Entry 1JRI (X-ray diffraction, 2.80 A resolution); this record covers chains A and G of the 7 polymer chains in the assembly.

== Chain A (and G) ==
Molecule: Sm-like Archaeal Protein 1 (SmAP1)
Source organism: Methanothermobacter thermautotrophicus
Notes: chain G of this document is another copy of the same molecule, construct and numbering; everything in this record applies to it too
Reference sequence: O26745 (RUXX_METTH); numbering as in UniProt (aligned over 1-81)
Sequence (85 residues; numbered 1 to 85; the number before each row is that of its first residue):
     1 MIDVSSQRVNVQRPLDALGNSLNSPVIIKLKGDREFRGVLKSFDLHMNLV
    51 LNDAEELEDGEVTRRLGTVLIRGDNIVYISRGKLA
Unresolved in the structure: 1-11, 84-85 (chain G: 1-8, 85)
Construct notes: conflict Arg-81 (Pro in O26745); insertion (82-85)

== Interface between chain A and chain G ==
Contacting residue pairs - 46 pairs, chain A then chain G:
  Leu-22(A) / Val-11(G)  hydrophobic
  Leu-30(A) / Val-77(G)  hydrophobic
  Arg-34(A) / Lys-29(G)
  Arg-34(A) / Asp-33(G)  salt bridge
  Phe-36(A) / Tyr-78(G)  hydrophobic
  Ser-42(A) / Asn-10(G)  hydrogen bond (side chain-backbone)
  Ser-42(A) / Val-11(G)  hydrogen bond (side chain-backbone)
  Ser-42(A) / Gln-12(G)
  Ser-42(A) / Arg-13(G)  hydrogen bond (side chain-backbone)
  Ser-42(A) / Pro-14(G)
  Phe-43(A) / Val-11(G)  hydrogen bond (backbone-backbone)
  Phe-43(A) / Gln-12(G)
  Phe-43(A) / Pro-14(G)  hydrophobic
  Asp-44(A) / Gln-12(G)
  Asp-44(A) / Pro-14(G)
  Asn-48(A) / Pro-14(G)
  Asn-48(A) / Met-47(G)
  Val-50(A) / Pro-14(G)  hydrophobic
  Glu-56(A) / Tyr-78(G)  hydrogen bond
  Arg-64(A) / Ile-27(G)
  Arg-64(A) / Lys-29(G)
  Arg-64(A) / Glu-35(G)  salt bridge
  Arg-64(A) / Arg-37(G)
  Leu-66(A) / Tyr-78(G)
  Leu-66(A) / Ser-80(G)  hydrogen bond (backbone-side chain)
  Leu-66(A) / Gly-82(G)
  Gly-67(A) / Gly-82(G)
  Thr-68(A) / Ser-80(G)
  Thr-68(A) / Arg-81(G)  hydrogen bond (backbone-backbone)
  Val-69(A) / Tyr-78(G)  hydrophobic
  Val-69(A) / Ile-79(G)
  Leu-70(A) / Pro-14(G)  hydrophobic
  Leu-70(A) / Leu-15(G)  hydrophobic
  Leu-70(A) / Leu-18(G)  hydrophobic
  Leu-70(A) / Tyr-78(G)
  Leu-70(A) / Ile-79(G)  hydrogen bond (backbone-backbone)
  Ile-71(A) / Val-77(G)
  Arg-72(A) / Met-47(G)
  Arg-72(A) / Gly-73(G)  hydrogen bond (side chain-backbone)
  Arg-72(A) / Asp-74(G)  hydrogen bond (side chain-backbone)
  Arg-72(A) / Ile-76(G)  hydrogen bond (side chain-backbone)
  Arg-72(A) / Val-77(G)  hydrogen bond (backbone-backbone)
  Asp-74(A) / Lys-31(G)  salt bridge
  Asn-75(A) / Lys-31(G)
  Asn-75(A) / Ile-76(G)
  Asn-75(A) / Val-77(G)
Interface residues without a listed pair, chain A (23 interface residues in all): Lys-41, Leu-49, Arg-65
Interface residues without a listed pair, chain G (26 interface residues in all): Val-9, Ala-17, Lys-83

== In short ==
23 residues of chain A and 26 residues of chain G are in contact; the contacts include 12 hydrogen bonds and 3
salt bridges. Among the polar pairs are Arg-34(A)/Asp-33(G), Arg-64(A)/Glu-35(G) and Asp-74(A)/Lys-31(G).
Both chains are Sm-like Archaeal Protein 1 (SmAP1) (Methanothermobacter thermautotrophicus). Entry 1JRI (The
Crystal Structure of an Sm-like Archaeal Protein with Two Heptamers in the Asymmetric Unit) was determined by
X-ray diffraction (same publication as 1JBM, 1LNX and 1LOJ).
